Entry 7V83 (electron microscopy, 2.80 A resolution); this record covers chains A and D of the 6 polymer chains in the assembly.

== Chain A ==
Name: Spike glycoprotein
Organism: Severe acute respiratory syndrome coronavirus 2
UniProtKB: P0DTC2 (SPIKE_SARS2); numbering as in UniProt (aligned over 1-1208)
Amino-acid sequence (1283 residues; row label = number of the first residue in the row):
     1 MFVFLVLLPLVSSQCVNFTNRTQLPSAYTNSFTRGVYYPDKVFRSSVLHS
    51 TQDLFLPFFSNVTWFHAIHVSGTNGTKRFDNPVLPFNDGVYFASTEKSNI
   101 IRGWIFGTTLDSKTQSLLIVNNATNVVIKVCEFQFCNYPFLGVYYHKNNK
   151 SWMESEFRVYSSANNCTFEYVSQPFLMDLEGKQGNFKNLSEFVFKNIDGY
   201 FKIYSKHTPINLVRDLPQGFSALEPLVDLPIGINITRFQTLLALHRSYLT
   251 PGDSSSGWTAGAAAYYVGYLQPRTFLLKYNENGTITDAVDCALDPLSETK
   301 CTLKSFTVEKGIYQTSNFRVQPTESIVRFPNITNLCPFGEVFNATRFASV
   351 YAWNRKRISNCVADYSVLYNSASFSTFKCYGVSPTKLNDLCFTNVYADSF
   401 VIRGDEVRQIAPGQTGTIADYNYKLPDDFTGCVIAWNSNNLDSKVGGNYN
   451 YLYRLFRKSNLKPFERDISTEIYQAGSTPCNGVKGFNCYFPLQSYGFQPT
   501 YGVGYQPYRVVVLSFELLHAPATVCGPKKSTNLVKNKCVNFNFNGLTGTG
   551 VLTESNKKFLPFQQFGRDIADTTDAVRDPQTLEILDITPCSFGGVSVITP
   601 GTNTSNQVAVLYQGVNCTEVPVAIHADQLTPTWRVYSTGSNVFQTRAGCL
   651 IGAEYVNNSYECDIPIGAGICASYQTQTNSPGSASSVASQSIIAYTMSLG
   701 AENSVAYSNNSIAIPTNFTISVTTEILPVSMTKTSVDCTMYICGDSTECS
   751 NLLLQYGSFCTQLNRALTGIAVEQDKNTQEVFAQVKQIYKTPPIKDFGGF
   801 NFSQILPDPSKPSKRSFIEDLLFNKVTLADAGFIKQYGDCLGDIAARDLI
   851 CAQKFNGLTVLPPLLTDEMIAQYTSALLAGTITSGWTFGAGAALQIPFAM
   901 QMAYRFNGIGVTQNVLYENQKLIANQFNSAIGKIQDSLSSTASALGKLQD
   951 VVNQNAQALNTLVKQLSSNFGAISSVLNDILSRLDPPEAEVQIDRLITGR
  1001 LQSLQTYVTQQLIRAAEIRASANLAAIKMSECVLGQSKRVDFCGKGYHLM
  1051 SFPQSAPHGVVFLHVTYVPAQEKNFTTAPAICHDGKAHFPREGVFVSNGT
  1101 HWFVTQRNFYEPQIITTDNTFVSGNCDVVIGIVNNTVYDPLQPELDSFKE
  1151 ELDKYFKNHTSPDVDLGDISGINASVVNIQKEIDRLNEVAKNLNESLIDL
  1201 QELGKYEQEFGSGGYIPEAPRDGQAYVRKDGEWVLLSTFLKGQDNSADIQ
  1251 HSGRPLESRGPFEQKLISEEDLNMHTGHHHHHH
Disordered / not traced: 1-13, 67-80, 146-152, 177-186, 248-256, 622-634, 676-690, 828-854, 1147-1283
Differences from the reference sequence: variant Phe18 (Leu in P0DTC2), Asn20 (Thr in P0DTC2), Ser26 (Pro in P0DTC2), Tyr138 (Asp in P0DTC2), Ser190 (Arg in P0DTC2), Thr417 (Lys in P0DTC2), Lys484 (Glu in P0DTC2), Tyr501 (Asn in P0DTC2), Gly614 (Asp in P0DTC2), Tyr655 (His in P0DTC2), Ile1027 (Thr in P0DTC2); engineered mutation Gly682 (Arg in P0DTC2), Ser683 (Arg in P0DTC2), Ser685 (Arg in P0DTC2), Pro986 (Lys in P0DTC2), Pro987 (Val in P0DTC2); expression tag (1209-1283)
UniProt features mapped onto this chain:
  - region: Asn280 to Cys301 (Putative superantigen), Arg403 to Asp405 (Integrin-binding motif), Asn448 to Phe456 (Immunodominant HLA epitope recognized by the CD8+), Pro681, Ala684 (Putative superantigen), Ser816 to Tyr837 (Fusion peptide 1), Lys835 to Phe855 (Fusion peptide 2), Asp1163 to Glu1202 (Heptad repeat 2)
  - site: Arg815, Ser816 (Cleavage)
  - glycosylation: Asn17 (N-linked (GlcNAc...) (complex) asparagine), Asn61 (N-linked (GlcNAc...) (hybrid) asparagine), Asn74 (N-linked (GlcNAc...) (complex) asparagine), Asn122 (N-linked (GlcNAc...) (hybrid) asparagine), Asn149 (N-linked (GlcNAc...) (complex) asparagine), Asn165 (N-linked (GlcNAc...) (complex) asparagine), Asn234 (N-linked (GlcNAc...) (high mannose) asparagine), Asn282 (N-linked (GlcNAc...) (complex) asparagine), Thr323 (O-linked (GalNAc) threonine), Ser325 (O-linked (HexNAc...) serine), Asn331 (N-linked (GlcNAc...) (complex) asparagine), Asn343 (N-linked (GlcNAc...) (complex) asparagine), Asn603 (N-linked (GlcNAc...) (hybrid) asparagine), Asn616 (N-linked (GlcNAc...) (complex) asparagine), Asn657 (N-linked (GlcNAc...) (complex) asparagine), Thr676 (O-linked (GlcNAc...) threonine), Thr678 (O-linked (GlcNAc...) threonine), Asn709 (N-linked (GlcNAc...) (high mannose) asparagine), Asn717 (N-linked (GlcNAc...) (hybrid) asparagine), Asn801 (N-linked (GlcNAc...) (hybrid) asparagine) and 6 more in UniProt
  - natural variant: Leu5 (L5F: In strain: Iota/B.1.526), Ser13 (S13I: In strain: Epsilon/B.1.427/B.1.429), Phe18 (L18F: In strain: Beta/B.1.351, Gamma/P.1 and 1 more; this construct carries the variant), Thr19 (T19I: In strain: Omicron/BQ.1.1, Omicron/XBB.1.5 and 1 more; T19R: In strain: Delta/B.1.617.2, Omicron/BA.2 and 4 more), Asn20 (T20N: In strain: Gamma/P.1; this construct carries the variant), Leu24 to Ala27 (sequence variant, change not given here; In strain: Omicron/BA.2, Omicron/BA.2.12.1 and 6 more), Ser26 (P26S: In strain: Gamma/P.1; this construct carries the variant), Gln52 (Q52H: In strain: Omicron/EG.5.1), Ala67 (A67V: In strain: Eta/B.1.525, Omicron/BA.1), His69 to Val70 (deletion: In strain: Alpha/B.1.1.7, Eta/B.1.525 and 5 more), Gly75 (G75V: In strain: Lambda/C.37), Thr76 (T76I: In strain: Lambda/C.37), 82 further natural variant entries in UniProt
  - mutagenesis: His69 to Val70 (Increased incorporation of cleaved spike into virions), Asn121 (N121Q: Partial loss of biliverdin affinity), Asn234 (N234Q: Increased resistance to neutralizing antibodies), Asn331 (N331Q: Reduced viral infectivity), Asn343 (N343Q: Reduced viral infectivity), Leu452 (L452R: Increased resistance to neutralizing antibodies. Decreases HLA binding to NF9 epitope. Increased binding affinity to human ACE2), Tyr453 (Y453F: Decreased HLA binding to NF9 epitope. Increased binding affinity to human ACE2), Ala475 (A475V: Increased resistance to neutralizing antibodies), Val483 (V483A: Increased resistance to neutralizing antibodies), Phe490 (F490L: Increased resistance to neutralizing antibodies and human covalescent sera neutralization), Gln493 (Q493N: Reduced host ACE2-binding affinity in vitro; Q493Y: Reduced host ACE2-binding affinity in vitro), His519 (H519P: Increased resistance to human covalescent sera neutralization), 8 further mutagenesis entries in UniProt
Disulfides: Cys15-Cys136, Cys131-Cys166, Cys291-Cys301, Cys336-Cys361, Cys379-Cys432, Cys391-Cys525, Cys480-Cys488, Cys538-Cys590, Cys662-Cys671, Cys738-Cys760, Cys743-Cys749, Cys1032-Cys1043, Cys1082-Cys1126
Glycans and other covalent adducts: N-acetylglucosamine (NAG) linked to Asn20, Asn61, Asn165, Asn188, Asn234, Asn282, Asn331, Asn343, Asn603, Asn616, Asn657, Asn709, Asn717, Asn801, Asn1074, Asn1098, Asn1134
Residues lining bound ligands: N-acetylglucosamine (NAG; 2-acetamido-2-deoxy-beta-D-glucopyranose): Asn122, Thr124, Asn125, Val127, Lys129, Phe157

== Chain D ==
Name: Angiotensin-converting enzyme 2, Green fluorescent protein
Organism: Homo sapiens
Notes: EC 3.4.17.23, 3.4.17.-
UniProtKB: Q9BYF1 (ACE2_HUMAN); residues 1-615 carry their UniProt numbers (615 of 861 residues fall inside the UniProt entry; the rest is not from it)
Amino-acid sequence (861 residues; numbered 1 to 861; the number before each row is that of its first residue):
     1 MSSSSWLLLSLVAVTAAQSTIEEQAKTFLDKFNHEAEDLFYQSSLASWNY
    51 NTNITEENVQNMNNAGDKWSAFLKEQSTLAQMYPLQEIQNLTVKLQLQAL
   101 QQNGSSVLSEDKSKRLNTILNTMSTIYSTGKVCNPDNPQECLLLEPGLNE
   151 IMANSLDYNERLWAWESWRSEVGKQLRPLYEEYVVLKNEMARANHYEDYG
   201 DYWRGDYEVNGVDGYDYSRGQLIEDVEHTFEEIKPLYEHLHAYVRAKLMN
   251 AYPSYISPIGCLPAHLLGDMWGRFWTNLYSLTVPFGQKPNIDVTDAMVDQ
   301 AWDAQRIFKEAEKFFVSVGLPNMTQGFWENSMLTDPGNVQKAVCHPTAWD
   351 LGKGDFRILMCTKVTMDDFLTAHHEMGHIQYDMAYAAQPFLLRNGANEGF
   401 HEAVGEIMSLSAATPKHLKSIGLLSPDFQEDNETEINFLLKQALTIVGTL
   451 PFTYMLEKWRWMVFKGEIPKDQWMKKWWEMKREIVGVVEPVPHDETYCDP
   501 ASLFHVSNDYSFIRYYTRTLYQFQFQEALCQAAKHEGPLHKCDISNSTEA
   551 GQKLFNMLRLGKSEPWTLALENVVGAKNMNVRPLLNYFEPLFTWLKDQNK
   601 NSFVGWSTDWSPYADGSGGSGSGGSKGEELFTGVVPILVELDGDVNGHKF
   651 SVRGEGEGDATNGKLTLKFICTTGKLPVPWPTLVTTLTYGVQCFSRYPDH
   701 MKRHDFFKSAMPEGYVQERTISFKDDGTYKTRAEVKFEGDTLVNRIELKG
   751 IDFKEDGNILGHKLEYNFNSHNVYITADKQKNGIKANFKIRHNVEDGSVQ
   801 LADHYQQNTPIGDGPVLLPDNHYLSTQSVLSKDPNEKRDHMVLLEFVTAA
   851 GITHGMDELYK
Disordered / not traced: 1-18, 615-861
UniProt features mapped onto this chain:
  - region (Interaction with SARS-CoV spike glycoprotein): Asp30 to Tyr41, Met82 to Pro84, Lys353 to Arg357
  - active site: Glu375 (Proton acceptor), His505 (Proton donor)
  - binding site (chloride): Arg169, Trp477, Lys481
  - binding site (substrate): Arg273, His345, Pro346, Tyr515
  - binding site (Zn(2+)): His374, His378, Glu402
  - glycosylation (N-linked (GlcNAc...) asparagine): Asn53, Asn90, Asn103, Asn322, Asn432, Asn546
Disulfides: Cys133-Cys141, Cys344-Cys361, Cys530-Cys542
Glycans and other covalent adducts: N-acetylglucosamine (NAG) linked to Asn53, Asn90, Asn103, Asn322, Asn432, Asn546

== Chain A / chain D interface ==
Pairs across the interface (26; chain A residue first):
  Tyr449(A) with Gln42(D)
  Tyr453(A) with His34(D)
  Phe456(A) with Thr27(D); Lys31(D)
  Ala475(A) with Thr27(D)
  Gly476(A) with Ser19(D); Gln24(D)
  Ser477(A) with Ser19(D), hydrogen bond (backbone-side chain)
  Phe486(A) with Met82(D), hydrophobic
  Asn487(A) with Gln24(D), hydrogen bond; Tyr83(D), hydrogen bond
  Tyr489(A) with Thr27(D); Phe28(D); Tyr83(D), hydrogen bond
  Gln493(A) with His34(D)
  Ser494(A) with His34(D), hydrogen bond (backbone-side chain)
  Gln498(A) with Tyr41(D); Leu45(D)
  Thr500(A) with Tyr41(D), hydrogen bond; Asp355(D); Arg357(D)
  Tyr501(A) with Tyr41(D); Lys353(D), hydrogen bond
  Gly502(A) with Lys353(D), hydrogen bond (backbone-backbone); Gly354(D)
  Tyr505(A) with Lys353(D)
Also at the interface, not in a pair above, chain A (18 interface residues in all): Leu455, Tyr473
Also at the interface, not in a pair above, chain D (18 interface residues in all): Asp30, Asn330, Arg393

== Overview ==
Chain A and chain D each contribute 18 residues to their interface, with 8 hydrogen bonds. Polar contacts
include Ser477(A)-Ser19(D), Asn487(A)-Gln24(D) and Asn487(A)-Tyr83(D). Bound to chain A: N-acetylglucosamine.
Covalently linked N-acetylglucosamine: at Asn20(A), Asn61(A), Asn165(A), Asn188(A), Asn234(A) and Asn282(A)
and 11 more.
Here chain A is Spike glycoprotein (Severe acute respiratory syndrome coronavirus 2) and chain D is
Angiotensin-converting enzyme 2, Green fluorescent protein (Homo sapiens). Entry 7V83 (Cryo-EM structure of
SARS-CoV-2 S-Gamma variant (P.1) in complex with Angiotensin-converting enzyme 2 (ACE2) ectodomain, three ...)
was determined by electron microscopy.
